PDB entry 3UFJ | X-ray diffraction, 2.97 A resolution | chains A and B of the 4 polymer chains in the assembly

# Chain A (and B)
Molecule: G/T mismatch-specific thymine DNA glycosylase
From: Homo sapiens
Notes: EC 3.2.2.29; fragment: Core domain; chain B of this document is another copy of the same molecule, construct and numbering; everything in this record applies to it too
UniProtKB: Q13569 (TDG_HUMAN); residues 111-308 here = UniProt positions 111-308
Amino-acid sequence (204 residues; numbered 105 to 308; the number before each row is that of its first residue):
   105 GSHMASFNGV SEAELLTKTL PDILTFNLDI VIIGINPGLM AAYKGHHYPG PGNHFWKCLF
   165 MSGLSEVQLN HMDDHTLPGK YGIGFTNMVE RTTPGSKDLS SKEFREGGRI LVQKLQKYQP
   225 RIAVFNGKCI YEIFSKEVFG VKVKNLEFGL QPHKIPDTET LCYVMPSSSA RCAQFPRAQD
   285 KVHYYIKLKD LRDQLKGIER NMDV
Not modelled in the structure: 105-119, 305-308 (chain B: 105-122, 305-308)
Differences from the reference sequence: expression tag (105-110)
Swiss-Prot annotation at these positions:
  - cross-link: Lys-248 (Glycyl lysine isopeptide (Lys-Gly) (interchain with G-Cter in SUMO2))
  - mutagenesis: Asn-140 (N140A: Loss of DNA glycosylase activity but still able to bind DNA), Ala-145 (A145G: Increased DNA glycosylase activity on G/T mispairs), His-151 (H151A/Q: Increased DNA glycosylase activity on G/T mispairs), Asn-191 (N191A: Reduced DNA glycosylase activity on G/T and G/U mispairs), Thr-197 (T197A: Reduced DNA glycosylase activity on G/T mispairs), Arg-281 (R281A: Restores the DNA-binding ability of the sumoylated form)
Reported in the primary citation:
  - catalytic residues: Asn-140, Thr-197
  - contacts within the chain: Pro-125/His-151 (hydrogen bond), Asn-140/Thr-197, Thr-197/Gly-199
  - mutagenesis - T197A (32-fold): decreased catalytic activity on G T substrate
  - binding site for the 23-nt DNA strand: Ile-139, Asn-140, Tyr-152, Asn-191
  - mutagenesis - N191A: decreased catalytic activity on G U
  - mutagenesis - N191A (15-fold): decreased catalytic activity on G T
  - mutagenesis - H151A: increased catalytic activity on G U
  - mutagenesis - A145G (13-fold), A145G/H151Q (56-fold), H151A (13-fold), H151Q: increased catalytic activity on G T
  - specificity-determining residues: Ala-145
  - mutagenesis - A145G: unchanged catalytic activity on G U
  - mutagenesis - A145G (38-fold), A145G/H151Q (100-fold), H151A (34-fold): increased catalytic activity on A T
  - mutagenesis - A145G: unchanged binding to undamaged DNA
  - mutagenesis - H151A: decreased binding to undamaged DNA

# Chain A / chain B interface
Contacting residue pairs (9):
  Leu-143(A) with Met-144(B), hydrophobic; Tyr-147(B), hydrophobic
  Tyr-147(A) with Leu-143(B), hydrophobic; Thr-196(B); Thr-197(B); Pro-198(B)
  Thr-196(A) with Tyr-147(B)
  Thr-197(A) with Tyr-147(B)
  Pro-198(A) with Tyr-147(B)
Also at the interface, not in a pair above, chain A (6 interface residues in all): Met-144

# Overview
The chain A/chain B interface involves 6 residues from each chain. From UniProt: 6 mutagenesis sites on chain
A. The paper reports catalytic residues Asn-140(A) and Thr-197(A); A145G, A145G/H151Q and H151A of chain A,
among others, increase catalytic activity on G T; 6 substitutions were tested in all.
Both chains are G/T mismatch-specific thymine DNA glycosylase (Homo sapiens). Entry 3UFJ (Human Thymine DNA
Glycosylase Bound to Substrate Analog 2'-fluoro-2'-deoxyuridine) was determined by X-ray diffraction.
